Entry 3G3Q (X-ray diffraction, 2.64 A resolution); this record covers chain A.

Chain A:
Molecule: Vacuolar transporter chaperone 4
Source organism: Saccharomyces cerevisiae
UniProt: P47075 (VTC4_YEAST); residue numbers follow UniProt; this construct covers 189-480
Sequence (295 residues; each row starts with the number of its first residue):
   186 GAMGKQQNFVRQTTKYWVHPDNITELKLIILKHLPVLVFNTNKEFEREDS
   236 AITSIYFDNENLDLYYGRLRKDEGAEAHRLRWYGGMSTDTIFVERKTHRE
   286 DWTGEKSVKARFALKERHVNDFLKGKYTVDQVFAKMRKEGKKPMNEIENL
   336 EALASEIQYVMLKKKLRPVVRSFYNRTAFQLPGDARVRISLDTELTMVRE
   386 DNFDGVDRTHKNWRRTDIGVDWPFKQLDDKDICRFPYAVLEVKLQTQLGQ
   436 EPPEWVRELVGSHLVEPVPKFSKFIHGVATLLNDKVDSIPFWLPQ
Unresolved in the structure: 186-192, 479-480
Differences from the reference sequence: expression tag (186-188)
UniProt features mapped onto this chain:
  - active site: Lys458
  - binding site (ATP): Lys200, Arg264, Arg266, Lys281, Lys294, Tyr359, Arg361
  - binding site (Mn(2+)): Glu426
  - mutagenesis: Arg264 (R264A: Decreases nucleotide binding by a factor of 2.5 and reduces catalytic activity. Decreases nucleotide binding by a factor of 20 and abolishes catalytic activity; when associated with A-266), Arg266 (R266A: Decreases nucleotide binding by a factor of 4 and reduces catalytic activity. Decreases nucleotide binding by a factor of 20 and abolishes catalytic activity; when associated with A-264), Glu426 (E426A: Reduces ATP turnover and polyP synthesis)

Overview:
Curated annotation (UniProt) lists active-site residue Lys458, 7 ATP-binding residues, Mn2+-binding residue
Glu426 and 3 mutagenesis sites.
Chain A is Vacuolar transporter chaperone 4 (Saccharomyces cerevisiae); the structure, Crystal structure of a
eukaryotic polyphosphate polymerase in complex with a phosphate polymer, was determined by X-ray diffraction,
deposited together with 3G3O, 3G3R, 3G3T and 3G3U.
